PDB entry 9D4A | electron microscopy, 2.61 A resolution | chains F and V of the 12 polymer chains in the assembly

== Chain F (and V) ==
Protein: Fatty acid synthase subunit alpha
Source organism: Saccharomyces cerevisiae
Notes: EC 2.3.1.86, 1.1.1.100, 2.3.1.41; chain V of this document is another copy of the same molecule, construct and numbering; everything in this record applies to it too
UniProtKB: P19097 (FAS2_YEAST); residues 1-1887 here = UniProt positions 1-1887
Amino-acid sequence (1887 residues; each row starts with the number of its first residue):
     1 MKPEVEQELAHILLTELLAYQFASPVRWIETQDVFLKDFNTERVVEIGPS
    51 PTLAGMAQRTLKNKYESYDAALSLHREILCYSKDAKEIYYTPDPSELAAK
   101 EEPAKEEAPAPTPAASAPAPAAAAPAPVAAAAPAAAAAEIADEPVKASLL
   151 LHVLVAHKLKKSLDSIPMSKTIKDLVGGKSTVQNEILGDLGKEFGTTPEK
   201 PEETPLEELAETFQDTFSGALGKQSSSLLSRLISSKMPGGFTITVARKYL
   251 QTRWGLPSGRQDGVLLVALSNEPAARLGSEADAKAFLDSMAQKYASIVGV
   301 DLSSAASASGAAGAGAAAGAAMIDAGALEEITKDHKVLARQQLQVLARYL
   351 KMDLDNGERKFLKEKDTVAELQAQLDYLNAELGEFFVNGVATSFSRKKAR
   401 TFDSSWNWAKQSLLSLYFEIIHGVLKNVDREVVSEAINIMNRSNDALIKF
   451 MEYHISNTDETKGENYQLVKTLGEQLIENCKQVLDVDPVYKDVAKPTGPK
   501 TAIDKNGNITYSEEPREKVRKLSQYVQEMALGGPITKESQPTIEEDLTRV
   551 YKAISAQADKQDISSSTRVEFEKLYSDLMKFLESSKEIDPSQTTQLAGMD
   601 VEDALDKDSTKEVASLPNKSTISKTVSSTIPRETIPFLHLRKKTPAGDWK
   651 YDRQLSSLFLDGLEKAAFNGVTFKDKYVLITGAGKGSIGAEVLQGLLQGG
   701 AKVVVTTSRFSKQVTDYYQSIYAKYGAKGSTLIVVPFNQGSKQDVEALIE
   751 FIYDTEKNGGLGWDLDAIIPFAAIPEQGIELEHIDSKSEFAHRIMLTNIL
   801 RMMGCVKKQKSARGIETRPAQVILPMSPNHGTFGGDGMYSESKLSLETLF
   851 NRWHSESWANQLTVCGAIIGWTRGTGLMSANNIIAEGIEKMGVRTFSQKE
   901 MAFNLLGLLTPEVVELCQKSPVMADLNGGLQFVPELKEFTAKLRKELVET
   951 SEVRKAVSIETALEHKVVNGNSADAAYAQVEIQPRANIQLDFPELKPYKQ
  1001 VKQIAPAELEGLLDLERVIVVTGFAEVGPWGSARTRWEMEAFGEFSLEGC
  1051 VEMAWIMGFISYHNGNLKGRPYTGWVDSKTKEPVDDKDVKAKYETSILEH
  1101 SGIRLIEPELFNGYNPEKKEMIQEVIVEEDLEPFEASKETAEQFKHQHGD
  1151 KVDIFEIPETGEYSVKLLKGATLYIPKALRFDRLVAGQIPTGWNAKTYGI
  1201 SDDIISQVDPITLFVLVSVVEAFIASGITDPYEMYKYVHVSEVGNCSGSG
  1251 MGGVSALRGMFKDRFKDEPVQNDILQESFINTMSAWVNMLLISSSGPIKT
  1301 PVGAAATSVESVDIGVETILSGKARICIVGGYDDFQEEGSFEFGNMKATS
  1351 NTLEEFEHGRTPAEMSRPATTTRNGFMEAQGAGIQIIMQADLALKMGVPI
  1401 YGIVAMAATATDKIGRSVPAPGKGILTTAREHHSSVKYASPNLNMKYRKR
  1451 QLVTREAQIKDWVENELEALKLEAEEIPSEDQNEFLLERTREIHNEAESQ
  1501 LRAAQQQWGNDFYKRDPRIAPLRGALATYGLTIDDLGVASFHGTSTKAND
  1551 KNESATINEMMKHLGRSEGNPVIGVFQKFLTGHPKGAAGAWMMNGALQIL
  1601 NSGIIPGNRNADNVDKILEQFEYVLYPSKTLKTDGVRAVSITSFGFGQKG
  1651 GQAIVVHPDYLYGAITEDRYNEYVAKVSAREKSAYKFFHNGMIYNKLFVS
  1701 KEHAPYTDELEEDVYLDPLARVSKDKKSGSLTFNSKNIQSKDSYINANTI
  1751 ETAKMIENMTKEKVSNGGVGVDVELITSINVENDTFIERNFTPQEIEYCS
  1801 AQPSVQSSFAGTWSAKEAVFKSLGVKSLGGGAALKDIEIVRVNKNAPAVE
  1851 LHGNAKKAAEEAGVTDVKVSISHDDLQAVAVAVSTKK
Unresolved in the structure: 95-328, 540-622, 875-879, 972-978, 1745-1887
Differences from the reference sequence: variant Ala1305 (Cys in P19097)
Curated features (UniProtKB/Swiss-Prot):
  - active site (For beta-ketoacyl synthase activity): His1542, His1583
  - binding site (acetyl-CoA): Asp1772 to Glu1774, Tyr1798, Ser1808, Glu1817 to Ser1827, Arg1841 to Lys1844, Ile1871 to His1873
  - binding site (Mg(2+)): Asp1772, Val1773, Glu1774, Ser1872, His1873
  - modified residue: Ser50 (Phosphoserine), Ser180 (O-(pantetheine 4'-phosphoryl)serine), Ser523 (Phosphoserine), Ser958 (Phosphoserine), Ser1440 (Phosphoserine)
  - cross-link: Lys37 (Glycyl lysine isopeptide (Lys-Gly) (interchain with G-Cter in ubiquitin))
Small-molecule neighbours: octanoyl-CoA (SXO; S-[2-({N-[(2S)-2-hydroxy-3,3-dimethyl-4-(phosphonooxy)butanoyl]-beta-alanyl}amino)ethyl] octanethioate): Leu413, Leu416, Tyr417, Ile420, Arg430, Val432, Val433, Ala436, Ile437, Met440, Ile455, Val469, Leu472, Gly473, Gln475, Leu476, Asn479, Lys491, Val493, Arg520, Lys521

== Interface between chain F and chain V ==
Residue-residue contacts (181; chain F residue first):
  His335(F) - Tyr349(V)  hydrogen bond
  Lys336(F) - Tyr349(V)  hydrogen bond (side chain-backbone)
  Lys336(F) - Leu350(V)
  Ala339(F) - Leu346(V)  hydrophobic
  Ala339(F) - Tyr349(V)  hydrophobic
  Ala339(F) - Leu350(V)
  Arg340(F) - Leu350(V)
  Arg340(F) - Met352(V)
  Gln342(F) - Leu346(V)
  Leu343(F) - Leu343(V)
  Leu343(F) - Leu346(V)
  Leu343(F) - Ala347(V)
  Leu343(F) - Leu350(V)  hydrophobic
  Leu343(F) - Met352(V)  hydrophobic
  Leu346(F) - Ala339(V)  hydrophobic
  Leu346(F) - Gln342(V)
  Leu346(F) - Leu343(V)
  Leu346(F) - Leu346(V)  hydrophobic
  Ala347(F) - Leu343(V)
  Tyr349(F) - His335(V)
  Tyr349(F) - Lys336(V)  hydrogen bond (backbone-side chain)
  Tyr349(F) - Ala339(V)  hydrophobic
  Leu350(F) - Lys336(V)
  Leu350(F) - Ala339(V)
  Leu350(F) - Arg340(V)
  Leu350(F) - Leu343(V)  hydrophobic
  Met352(F) - Arg340(V)
  Met352(F) - Leu343(V)  hydrophobic
  Leu354(F) - Leu354(V)  hydrophobic
  Gly357(F) - Gly357(V)
  Gly357(F) - Glu358(V)
  Glu358(F) - Gly357(V)
  Glu358(F) - Lys360(V)  salt bridge
  Lys360(F) - Glu358(V)  salt bridge
  Lys360(F) - Phe361(V)
  Phe361(F) - Lys360(V)
  Phe361(F) - Glu364(V)
  Glu364(F) - Phe361(V)
  Glu364(F) - Glu364(V)
  Glu364(F) - Lys365(V)  salt bridge
  Glu364(F) - Val368(V)
  Lys365(F) - Glu364(V)
  Thr367(F) - Val368(V)
  Val368(F) - Glu364(V)
  Val368(F) - Thr367(V)
  Val368(F) - Val368(V)  hydrophobic
  Val368(F) - Leu371(V)
  Leu371(F) - Val368(V)
  Leu371(F) - Leu371(V)  hydrophobic
  Leu371(F) - Gln372(V)
  Leu371(F) - Leu375(V)  hydrophobic
  Gln372(F) - Leu371(V)
  Gln374(F) - Leu375(V)
  Leu375(F) - Leu371(V)  hydrophobic
  Leu375(F) - Gln374(V)
  Leu375(F) - Leu375(V)  hydrophobic
  Leu375(F) - Leu378(V)  hydrophobic
  Tyr377(F) - Val390(V)  hydrogen bond (side chain-backbone)
  Tyr377(F) - Ala391(V)
  Tyr377(F) - Thr392(V)  hydrogen bond (side chain-backbone)
  Tyr377(F) - Gln743(V)
  Leu378(F) - Leu375(V)  hydrophobic
  Leu378(F) - Leu378(V)  hydrophobic
  Ala380(F) - Lys742(V)  hydrogen bond (backbone-side chain)
  Ala380(F) - Gln743(V)
  Glu381(F) - Val390(V)
  Glu381(F) - Gly740(V)
  Glu381(F) - Ser741(V)
  Glu381(F) - Lys742(V)  hydrogen bond (side chain-backbone)
  Glu381(F) - Gln743(V)  hydrogen bond (side chain-backbone)
  Glu381(F) - Arg793(V)  salt bridge
  Leu382(F) - Phe386(V)  hydrophobic
  Phe386(F) - Leu382(V)  hydrophobic
  Val390(F) - Tyr377(V)  hydrogen bond (backbone-side chain)
  Val390(F) - Glu381(V)
  Ala391(F) - Tyr377(V)
  Thr392(F) - Tyr377(V)  hydrogen bond (backbone-side chain)
  Ser741(F) - Glu381(V)
  Lys742(F) - Ala380(V)  hydrogen bond (side chain-backbone)
  Lys742(F) - Glu381(V)  hydrogen bond (backbone-side chain)
  Gln743(F) - Tyr377(V)
  Gln743(F) - Ala380(V)
  Gln743(F) - Glu381(V)  hydrogen bond (backbone-side chain)
  Ile779(F) - Arg852(V)
  Glu780(F) - Arg852(V)
  Glu780(F) - Glu856(V)
  Glu780(F) - Ser857(V)  hydrogen bond
  Leu781(F) - Leu800(V)  hydrophobic
  Leu781(F) - Met803(V)  hydrophobic
  Leu781(F) - Gly804(V)
  Leu781(F) - Leu849(V)  hydrophobic
  Leu781(F) - Arg852(V)
  Leu781(F) - Glu856(V)  hydrogen bond (backbone-side chain)
  Leu781(F) - Trp858(V)
  Leu781(F) - Leu862(V)  hydrophobic
  Glu782(F) - Gly804(V)
  Glu782(F) - Lys807(V)  salt bridge
  Glu782(F) - Lys808(V)  hydrogen bond (backbone-side chain)
  Ile784(F) - Leu800(V)  hydrophobic
  Ile784(F) - Arg801(V)
  Ile784(F) - Arg852(V)
  Asp785(F) - Lys742(V)
  Asp785(F) - Arg801(V)  hydrogen bond (backbone-side chain)
  Ser786(F) - Arg801(V)
  Glu789(F) - Arg793(V)  salt bridge
  Glu789(F) - Thr797(V)
  Glu789(F) - Arg801(V)  salt bridge
  His792(F) - His792(V)  hydrogen bond
  Arg793(F) - Glu381(V)  salt bridge
  Arg793(F) - Glu789(V)  salt bridge
  Leu796(F) - Met838(V)  hydrophobic
  Leu796(F) - Glu841(V)
  Thr797(F) - Glu789(V)
  Thr797(F) - Met838(V)
  Leu800(F) - Leu781(V)  hydrophobic
  Leu800(F) - Ile784(V)  hydrophobic
  Leu800(F) - Glu841(V)
  Arg801(F) - Ile784(V)
  Arg801(F) - Asp785(V)  hydrogen bond (side chain-backbone)
  Arg801(F) - Glu789(V)  salt bridge
  Met803(F) - Leu781(V)  hydrophobic
  Gly804(F) - Leu781(V)
  Gly804(F) - Glu782(V)
  Lys807(F) - Glu782(V)  salt bridge
  Lys808(F) - Glu782(V)  hydrogen bond (side chain-backbone)
  His830(F) - Thr848(V)
  His830(F) - Asn851(V)  hydrogen bond (backbone-side chain)
  Gly831(F) - Asn851(V)
  Gly831(F) - Arg852(V)  hydrogen bond (backbone-backbone)
  Gly831(F) - Ser855(V)  hydrogen bond (backbone-side chain)
  Thr832(F) - Asn851(V)
  Thr832(F) - Ser855(V)
  Phe833(F) - Ser855(V)
  Gly834(F) - Ser855(V)  hydrogen bond (backbone-side chain)
  Gly834(F) - Glu856(V)
  Gly835(F) - Glu856(V)  hydrogen bond (backbone-side chain)
  Asp836(F) - Arg852(V)  salt bridge
  Gly837(F) - Arg852(V)  hydrogen bond (backbone-side chain)
  Met838(F) - Leu796(V)  hydrophobic
  Met838(F) - Thr797(V)
  Ser840(F) - Thr848(V)
  Ser840(F) - Arg852(V)  hydrogen bond
  Glu841(F) - Leu796(V)
  Glu841(F) - Leu800(V)
  Glu841(F) - Ser845(V)
  Glu841(F) - Thr848(V)  hydrogen bond
  Glu841(F) - Arg852(V)  salt bridge
  Leu844(F) - Leu844(V)
  Leu844(F) - Glu847(V)
  Leu844(F) - Thr848(V)
  Ser845(F) - Glu841(V)
  Thr848(F) - His830(V)
  Thr848(F) - Ser840(V)
  Thr848(F) - Glu841(V)  hydrogen bond
  Thr848(F) - Leu844(V)
  Leu849(F) - Leu781(V)  hydrophobic
  Asn851(F) - His830(V)  hydrogen bond (side chain-backbone)
  Asn851(F) - Gly831(V)
  Asn851(F) - Thr832(V)
  Arg852(F) - Ile779(V)
  Arg852(F) - Glu780(V)
  Arg852(F) - Leu781(V)
  Arg852(F) - Ile784(V)
  Arg852(F) - Gly831(V)  hydrogen bond (backbone-backbone)
  Arg852(F) - Asp836(V)  salt bridge
  Arg852(F) - Gly837(V)  hydrogen bond (side chain-backbone)
  Arg852(F) - Ser840(V)
  Arg852(F) - Glu841(V)  salt bridge
  Ser855(F) - Gly831(V)  hydrogen bond (side chain-backbone)
  Ser855(F) - Thr832(V)
  Ser855(F) - Phe833(V)
  Ser855(F) - Gly834(V)  hydrogen bond (side chain-backbone)
  Ser855(F) - Lys937(V)
  Glu856(F) - Glu780(V)
  Glu856(F) - Leu781(V)  hydrogen bond (side chain-backbone)
  Glu856(F) - Gly834(V)
  Glu856(F) - Gly835(V)  hydrogen bond (side chain-backbone)
  Ser857(F) - Glu780(V)  hydrogen bond
  Trp858(F) - Leu781(V)
  Leu862(F) - Leu781(V)  hydrophobic
  Lys937(F) - Ser855(V)
Also at the interface, not in a pair above, chain F (82 interface residues in all): Arg348, Asn356, Val387, Gly740, Glu847
Also at the interface, not in a pair above, chain V (82 interface residues in all): Asn356, Val387, Ser786, Glu1132

== Summary ==
Chain F and chain V each contribute 82 residues to their interface, with 37 hydrogen bonds and 15 salt
bridges. Among the polar pairs are Glu358(F)-Lys360(V), Glu364(F)-Lys365(V) and Glu381(F)-Arg793(V). Bound to
chain F: octanoyl-CoA.
Both chains are Fatty acid synthase subunit alpha (Saccharomyces cerevisiae). Entry 9D4A (Atomic model of
Ketoacyl Reductase domain and 4 helical bundle of S. cerevisiae Fatty Acid Synthase ...) was determined by
electron microscopy together with 9D49, 9P4V, 9P4W, 9D47 and 9D48 from the same study.
